Entry 5NL8 (X-ray diffraction, 2.20 A resolution); this record covers chain A.

# Chain A
Molecule: Ubiquitin-conjugating enzyme E2-21 kDa
Organism: Pichia angusta
Notes: EC 2.3.2.23
UniProtKB: O60015 (UBCX_PICAN); residues 5-190 here correspond to UniProt positions 3-188 (UniProt number = residue number - 2)
Sequence (190 residues; each row starts with the number of its first residue):
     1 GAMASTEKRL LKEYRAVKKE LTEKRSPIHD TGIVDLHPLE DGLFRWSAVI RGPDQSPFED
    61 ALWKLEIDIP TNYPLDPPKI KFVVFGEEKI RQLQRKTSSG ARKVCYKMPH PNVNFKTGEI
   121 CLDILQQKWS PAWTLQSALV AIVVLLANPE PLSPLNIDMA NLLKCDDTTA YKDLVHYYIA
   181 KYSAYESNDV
Unresolved in the structure: 1-3, 187-190
Differences from the reference sequence: expression tag (1-4)
Swiss-Prot annotation at these positions:
  - active site: C121 (Glycyl thioester intermediate)
Reported in the primary citation:
  - catalytic residues: C121
  - conformationally variable residues (order/disorder transition): L122 to K128
  - contacts within the chain: D123-S153

# Summary
From UniProt: active-site residue C121. The paper reports the catalytic residue C121; conformational
variability at L122.
Chain A is Ubiquitin-conjugating enzyme E2-21 kDa (Pichia angusta); the structure, Pex4 of Hansenula
Polymorpha, was determined by X-ray diffraction (same publication as 5NKZ).
